2VOE - chains D and F of the 6 polymer chains in the assembly; structure by X-ray diffraction, 2.60 A resolution.

== Chain D (and F) ==
Name: Alanine dehydrogenase
Source organism: Mycobacterium tuberculosis
Notes: EC 1.4.1.1; chain F of this document is another copy of the same molecule, construct and numbering; everything in this record applies to it too
Reference sequence: P30234 (DHA_MYCTU); residues 1-371 here = UniProt positions 1-371
Amino-acid sequence (371 residues; numbered 1 to 371; the number before each row is that of its first residue):
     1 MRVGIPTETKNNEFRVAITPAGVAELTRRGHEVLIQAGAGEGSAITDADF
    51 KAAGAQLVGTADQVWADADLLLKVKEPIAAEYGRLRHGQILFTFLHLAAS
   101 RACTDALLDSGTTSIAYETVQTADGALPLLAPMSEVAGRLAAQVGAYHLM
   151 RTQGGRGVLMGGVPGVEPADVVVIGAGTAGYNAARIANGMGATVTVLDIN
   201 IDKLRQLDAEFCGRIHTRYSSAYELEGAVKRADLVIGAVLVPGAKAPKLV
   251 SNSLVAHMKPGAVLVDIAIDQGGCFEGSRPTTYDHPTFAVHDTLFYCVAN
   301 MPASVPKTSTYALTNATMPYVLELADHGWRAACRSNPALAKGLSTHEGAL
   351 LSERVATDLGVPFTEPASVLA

== Chain D / chain F interface ==
Residue-residue contacts (19; chain D residue first):
  Ile201(D) - Asn315(F)
  Ile201(D) - Ala316(F)  hydrophobic
  Arg205(D) - Glu135(F)  salt bridge
  Asp208(D) - Arg139(F)  salt bridge
  Asp208(D) - Arg185(F)  salt bridge
  Ala209(D) - Tyr181(F)
  Ala209(D) - Arg185(F)
  Ala209(D) - Glu210(F)
  Cys212(D) - Arg185(F)  hydrogen bond (backbone-side chain)
  Gly213(D) - Arg185(F)
  Tyr219(D) - Asn315(F)
  Tyr219(D) - Met318(F)  hydrophobic
  Tyr219(D) - Pro319(F)
  Ser221(D) - Ala21(F)
  Ser221(D) - Glu25(F)
  Ala222(D) - Glu25(F)  hydrogen bond (backbone-side chain)
  Ala222(D) - Arg28(F)
  Tyr223(D) - Pro20(F)
  Tyr223(D) - Ala21(F)  hydrophobic
Also at the interface, not in a pair above, chain D (11 interface residues in all): Glu224
Also at the interface, not in a pair above, chain F (18 interface residues in all): Ala24, Ala131, Pro132, Phe211, Tyr311

== In short ==
11 residues of chain D and 18 residues of chain F are in contact, with 2 hydrogen bonds and 3 salt bridges.
Polar pairs include Arg205(D)-Glu135(F), Asp208(D)-Arg139(F) and Asp208(D)-Arg185(F).
Chain D and chain F are both Alanine dehydrogenase (Mycobacterium tuberculosis); the structure, Crystal
structure of Rv2780 from M. tuberculosis H37Rv, was determined by X-ray diffraction, deposited together with
2VOJ.
